Entry 5L5D (X-ray diffraction, 2.80 A resolution); this record covers chains I and Y of the 28 polymer chains in the assembly.

[Chain I]
Protein: Proteasome subunit beta type-3
Source organism: Saccharomyces cerevisiae (strain ATCC 204508 / S288c)
Notes: EC 3.4.25.1
UniProt: P25451 (PSB3_YEAST); residues 0-204 here correspond to UniProt positions 1-205 (UniProt number = residue number + 1)
Sequence (205 residues; each row starts with the number of its first residue; numbering starts at 0):
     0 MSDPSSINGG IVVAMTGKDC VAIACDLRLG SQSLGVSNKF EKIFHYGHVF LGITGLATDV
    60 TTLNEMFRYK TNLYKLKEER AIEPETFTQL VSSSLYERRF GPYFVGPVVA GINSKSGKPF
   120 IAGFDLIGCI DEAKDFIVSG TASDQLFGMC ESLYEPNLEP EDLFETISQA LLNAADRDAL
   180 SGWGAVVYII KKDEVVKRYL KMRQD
Not modelled in the structure: 0
Ion coordination: Mg2+ site 1: D177, S180; Mg2+ site 2: D204 (shared with A164(Y), D167(Y), S170(Y) of chain Y)
Small-molecule neighbours: 04C (1,2,4-trideoxy-4-methyl-2-{[N-(morpholin-4-ylacetyl)-L-alanyl-O-methyl-L-tyrosyl]amino}-1-phenyl-D-xylitol): D124, L125, I126, C128
Curated features (UniProtKB/Swiss-Prot):
  - modified residue: S30 (Phosphoserine)
  - cross-link: K69 (Glycyl lysine isopeptide (Lys-Gly) (interchain with G-Cter in ubiquitin))

[Chain Y]
Protein: Proteasome subunit beta type-8, Proteasome subunit beta type-5
Source organism: Homo sapiens
Notes: EC 3.4.25.1
UniProt: chimeric construct of P28062, P30656: residues 1-138 from P28062 (PSB8_HUMAN) positions 73-210 (UniProt number = residue number + 72); residues 139-211 from P30656 positions 215-287 (UniProt number = residue number + 76)
Sequence (211 residues; row label = number of the first residue in the row):
     1 TTTLAFKFQH GVIAAVDSRA SAGSYISALR VNKVIEINPY LLGTMSGCAA DCQYWERLLA
    61 KECRLYYLRN GERISVSAAS KLLSNMMCQY RGMGLSMGSM ICGWDKKGPG LYYVDEHGTR
   121 LSGNMFSTGS GNTYAYGVLD SNYKWDLSVE DALYLGKRSI LAAAHRDAYS GGSVNLYHVT
   181 EDGWIYHGNH DVGELFWKVK EEEGSFNNVI G
Covalent attachments: compound 04C linked to T1
Ion coordination: Mg2+: A164, D167, S170 (shared with D204(I) of chain I)
Small-molecule neighbours: 04C (1,2,4-trideoxy-4-methyl-2-{[N-(morpholin-4-ylacetyl)-L-alanyl-O-methyl-L-tyrosyl]amino}-1-phenyl-D-xylitol): R19, A20, S21, S27, V31, K33, M45, S46, G47, C48, A49, S96, S130, Y169
Curated features (UniProtKB/Swiss-Prot):
  - active site: T1 (Nucleophile)
Reported in the primary citation:
  - binding site for 04C: T1
  - catalytic residues: T1 (citing earlier work)

[Interface between chain I and chain Y]
Contacting residue pairs (42):
  R27(I) - A168(Y)
  S32(I) - R166(Y)
  S32(I) - D167(Y)
  S32(I) - A168(Y)  hydrogen bond (backbone-backbone)
  S32(I) - Y169(Y)
  L33(I) - Y134(Y)
  G34(I) - R166(Y)  hydrogen bond (backbone-side chain)
  V35(I) - R166(Y)
  N37(I) - V209(Y)
  K38(I) - N208(Y)  hydrogen bond (side chain-backbone)
  K38(I) - I210(Y)
  Q144(I) - Y25(Y)
  D175(I) - I26(Y)
  D175(I) - L29(Y)
  R176(I) - Y25(Y)
  R176(I) - I26(Y)  hydrogen bond (side chain-backbone)
  R176(I) - S27(Y)  hydrogen bond (side chain-backbone)
  R176(I) - A28(Y)
  R176(I) - L29(Y)
  D177(I) - S24(Y)  hydrogen bond
  D177(I) - I26(Y)
  A178(I) - S24(Y)  hydrogen bond (backbone-backbone)
  A178(I) - I26(Y)
  A178(I) - A168(Y)
  A178(I) - Y169(Y)  hydrophobic
  W182(I) - H165(Y)  hydrogen bond (side chain-backbone)
  K200(I) - W197(Y)
  K200(I) - G211(Y)
  M201(I) - W197(Y)
  R202(I) - G172(Y)  hydrogen bond (side chain-backbone)
  R202(I) - D191(Y)  salt bridge
  R202(I) - G193(Y)
  Q203(I) - H165(Y)  hydrogen bond (backbone-side chain)
  Q203(I) - F196(Y)
  Q203(I) - W197(Y)
  Q203(I) - V209(Y)
  D204(I) - R19(Y)  salt bridge
  D204(I) - A164(Y)
  D204(I) - S170(Y)
  D204(I) - G171(Y)
  D204(I) - G172(Y)  hydrogen bond (side chain-backbone)
  D204(I) - V192(Y)
Interface residues without a listed pair, chain I (21 interface residues in all): Q31, T140, L179

[In short]
21 residues of chain I face 26 of chain Y across their interface, with 11 hydrogen bonds and 2 salt bridges.
Polar pairs include R202(I)-D191(Y), D204(I)-R19(Y) and G34(I)-R166(Y). Ligands of chain I: compound 04C.
Compound 04C is covalently linked to T1(Y). From the paper: the catalytic residue T1(Y); a binding site for
04C at T1(Y).
Here chain I is Proteasome subunit beta type-3 (Saccharomyces cerevisiae (strain ATCC 204508 / S288c)) and
chain Y is Proteasome subunit beta type-8, Proteasome subunit beta type-5 (Homo sapiens). Entry 5L5D (Yeast
20S proteasome with human beta5i (1-138) and human beta6 (97-111; 118-133) in complex with ONX ...) was
determined by X-ray diffraction, deposited together with 5L52, 5L54, 5L55, 5L5A, 5L5B, 5L5E and 30 further
entries.
